Entry 8RHK (X-ray diffraction, 2.80 A resolution); this record covers chains B and C of the 34 polymer chains in the assembly.

# Chain B
Protein: Proteasome subunit alpha type-3
Organism: Saccharomyces cerevisiae
UniProt: P23638 (PSA3_YEAST); residues 0-257 here correspond to UniProt positions 1-258 (UniProt number = residue number + 1)
Amino-acid sequence (258 residues; row label = number of the first residue in the row; numbering starts at 0):
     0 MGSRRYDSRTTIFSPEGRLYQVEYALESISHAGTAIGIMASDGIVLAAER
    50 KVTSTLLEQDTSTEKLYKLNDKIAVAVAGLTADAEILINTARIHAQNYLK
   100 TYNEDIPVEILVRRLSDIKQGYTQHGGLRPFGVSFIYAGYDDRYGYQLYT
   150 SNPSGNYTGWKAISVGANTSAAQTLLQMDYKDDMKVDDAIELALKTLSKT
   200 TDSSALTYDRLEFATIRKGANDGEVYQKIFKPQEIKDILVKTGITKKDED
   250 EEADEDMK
Not modelled in the structure: 0, 245-257

# Chain C
Protein: Proteasome subunit alpha type-4
Organism: Saccharomyces cerevisiae
UniProt: P40303 (PSA4_YEAST); residues -1 to 252 here correspond to UniProt positions 1-254 (UniProt number = residue number + 2)
Amino-acid sequence (254 residues; each row starts with the number of its first residue; numbers below 1 keep their minus sign (Met-1 is residue -1)):
    -1 MSGYDRALSIFSPDGHIFQVEYALEAVKRGTCAVGVKGKNCVVLGCERRS
    49 TLKLQDTRITPSKVSKIDSHVVLSFSGLNADSRILIEKARVEAQSHRLTL
    99 EDPVTVEYLTRYVAGVQQRYTQSGGVRPFGVSTLIAGFDPRDDEPKLYQT
   149 EPSGIYSSWSAQTIGRNSKTVREFLEKNYDRKEPPATVEECVKLTVRSLL
   199 EVVQTGAKNIEITVVKPDSDIVALSSEEINQYVTQIEQEKQEQQEQDKKK
   249 KSNH
Not modelled in the structure: -1 to 0, 241-252

# Interface between chain B and chain C
Residue-residue contacts (74; chain B residue first):
  Arg3(B) - Arg4(C)
  Asp6(B) - Tyr2(C)  hydrogen bond
  Asp6(B) - Arg4(C)  salt bridge
  Arg8(B) - Tyr2(C)
  Arg8(B) - Arg4(C)
  Thr10(B) - Leu6(C)
  Thr10(B) - Arg125(C)
  Ile11(B) - Leu6(C)  hydrophobic
  Ile11(B) - Gln17(C)
  Phe12(B) - Gln17(C)  hydrogen bond (backbone-side chain)
  Phe12(B) - Tyr20(C)  hydrophobic
  Phe12(B) - Ala21(C)  hydrophobic
  Phe12(B) - Leu76(C)  hydrophobic
  Phe12(B) - Arg125(C)
  Phe12(B) - Pro126(C)
  Phe12(B) - Gly128(C)
  Ser13(B) - Tyr20(C)
  Pro14(B) - Tyr20(C)  hydrophobic
  Pro14(B) - Glu23(C)
  Glu15(B) - Glu23(C)
  Glu15(B) - Arg27(C)  hydrogen bond (backbone-side chain)
  Gly16(B) - Tyr20(C)
  Gly16(B) - Glu23(C)
  Gly16(B) - Ala24(C)
  Gly16(B) - Arg27(C)  hydrogen bond (backbone-side chain)
  Arg17(B) - Arg27(C)
  Leu18(B) - Arg125(C)
  Met38(B) - Asp54(C)
  Met38(B) - Arg56(C)
  Arg112(B) - Arg81(C)
  Ser115(B) - Arg81(C)  hydrogen bond (backbone-side chain)
  Asp116(B) - Arg81(C)  salt bridge
  Asp116(B) - Ile82(C)
  Gln119(B) - Ala78(C)
  Gln119(B) - Asp79(C)
  Gln119(B) - Ile82(C)
  Thr122(B) - Arg125(C)  hydrogen bond (backbone-side chain)
  Gln123(B) - Tyr118(C)
  Gln123(B) - Gly123(C)
  Gln123(B) - Val124(C)
  Gln123(B) - Arg125(C)  hydrogen bond (backbone-backbone)
  Gln123(B) - Phe127(C)
  His124(B) - Gly123(C)
  His124(B) - Val124(C)
  Gly125(B) - Tyr2(C)
  Gly125(B) - Gly123(C)
  Gly126(B) - Tyr2(C)
  Tyr143(B) - Arg56(C)  hydrogen bond (backbone-side chain)
  Tyr143(B) - Ile57(C)  hydrophobic
  Tyr145(B) - Arg56(C)  hydrogen bond (backbone-side chain)
  Gln146(B) - Ile57(C)
  Leu147(B) - Ile57(C)
  Tyr148(B) - Ile57(C)
  Ser153(B) - Ala78(C)
  Gly154(B) - Ala78(C)
  Gly154(B) - Arg81(C)  hydrogen bond (backbone-side chain)
  Asn155(B) - Asn77(C)
  Asn155(B) - Ala78(C)
  Tyr156(B) - Pro59(C)  hydrophobic
  Tyr156(B) - Arg81(C)
  Gly158(B) - Gln53(C)
  Gly158(B) - Asp54(C)  hydrogen bond (backbone-backbone)
  Gly158(B) - Ile57(C)
  Gly158(B) - Thr58(C)  hydrogen bond (backbone-side chain)
  Trp159(B) - Lys51(C)
  Trp159(B) - Leu52(C)
  Trp159(B) - Gln53(C)
  Trp159(B) - Asp54(C)
  Lys160(B) - Leu52(C)  hydrogen bond (backbone-backbone)
  Lys160(B) - Gln53(C)
  Ala161(B) - Leu52(C)
  Leu175(B) - Leu52(C)
  Gln176(B) - Lys51(C)
  Gln176(B) - Leu52(C)
Interface residues without a listed pair, chain B (40 interface residues in all): Thr157, Gln172, Tyr179
Interface residues without a listed pair, chain C (31 interface residues in all): Leu50

# In short
40 residues of chain B face 31 of chain C across their interface, with 13 hydrogen bonds and 2 salt bridges.
Polar contacts include Asp6(B)-Arg4(C), Asp116(B)-Arg81(C) and Asp6(B)-Tyr2(C).
Here chain B is Proteasome subunit alpha type-3 and chain C is Proteasome subunit alpha type-4, both from
Saccharomyces cerevisiae. Entry 8RHK (Yeast 20S proteasome in complex with a linear oxindole epoxyketone
(compound 6)) was determined by X-ray diffraction (same publication as 8RHJ and 8RHL).
